8JXG - chains A and M of the 3 polymer chains in the assembly; structure by electron microscopy, 3.20 A resolution.

[Chain A]
Molecule: LDL receptor related protein 2
Source organism: Rattus norvegicus
Reference sequence: A0A0G2K9W7 (A0A0G2K9W7_RAT); residues 1-4660 here = UniProt positions 1-4660
Sequence (4660 residues; numbered 1 to 4660; the number before each row is that of its first residue):
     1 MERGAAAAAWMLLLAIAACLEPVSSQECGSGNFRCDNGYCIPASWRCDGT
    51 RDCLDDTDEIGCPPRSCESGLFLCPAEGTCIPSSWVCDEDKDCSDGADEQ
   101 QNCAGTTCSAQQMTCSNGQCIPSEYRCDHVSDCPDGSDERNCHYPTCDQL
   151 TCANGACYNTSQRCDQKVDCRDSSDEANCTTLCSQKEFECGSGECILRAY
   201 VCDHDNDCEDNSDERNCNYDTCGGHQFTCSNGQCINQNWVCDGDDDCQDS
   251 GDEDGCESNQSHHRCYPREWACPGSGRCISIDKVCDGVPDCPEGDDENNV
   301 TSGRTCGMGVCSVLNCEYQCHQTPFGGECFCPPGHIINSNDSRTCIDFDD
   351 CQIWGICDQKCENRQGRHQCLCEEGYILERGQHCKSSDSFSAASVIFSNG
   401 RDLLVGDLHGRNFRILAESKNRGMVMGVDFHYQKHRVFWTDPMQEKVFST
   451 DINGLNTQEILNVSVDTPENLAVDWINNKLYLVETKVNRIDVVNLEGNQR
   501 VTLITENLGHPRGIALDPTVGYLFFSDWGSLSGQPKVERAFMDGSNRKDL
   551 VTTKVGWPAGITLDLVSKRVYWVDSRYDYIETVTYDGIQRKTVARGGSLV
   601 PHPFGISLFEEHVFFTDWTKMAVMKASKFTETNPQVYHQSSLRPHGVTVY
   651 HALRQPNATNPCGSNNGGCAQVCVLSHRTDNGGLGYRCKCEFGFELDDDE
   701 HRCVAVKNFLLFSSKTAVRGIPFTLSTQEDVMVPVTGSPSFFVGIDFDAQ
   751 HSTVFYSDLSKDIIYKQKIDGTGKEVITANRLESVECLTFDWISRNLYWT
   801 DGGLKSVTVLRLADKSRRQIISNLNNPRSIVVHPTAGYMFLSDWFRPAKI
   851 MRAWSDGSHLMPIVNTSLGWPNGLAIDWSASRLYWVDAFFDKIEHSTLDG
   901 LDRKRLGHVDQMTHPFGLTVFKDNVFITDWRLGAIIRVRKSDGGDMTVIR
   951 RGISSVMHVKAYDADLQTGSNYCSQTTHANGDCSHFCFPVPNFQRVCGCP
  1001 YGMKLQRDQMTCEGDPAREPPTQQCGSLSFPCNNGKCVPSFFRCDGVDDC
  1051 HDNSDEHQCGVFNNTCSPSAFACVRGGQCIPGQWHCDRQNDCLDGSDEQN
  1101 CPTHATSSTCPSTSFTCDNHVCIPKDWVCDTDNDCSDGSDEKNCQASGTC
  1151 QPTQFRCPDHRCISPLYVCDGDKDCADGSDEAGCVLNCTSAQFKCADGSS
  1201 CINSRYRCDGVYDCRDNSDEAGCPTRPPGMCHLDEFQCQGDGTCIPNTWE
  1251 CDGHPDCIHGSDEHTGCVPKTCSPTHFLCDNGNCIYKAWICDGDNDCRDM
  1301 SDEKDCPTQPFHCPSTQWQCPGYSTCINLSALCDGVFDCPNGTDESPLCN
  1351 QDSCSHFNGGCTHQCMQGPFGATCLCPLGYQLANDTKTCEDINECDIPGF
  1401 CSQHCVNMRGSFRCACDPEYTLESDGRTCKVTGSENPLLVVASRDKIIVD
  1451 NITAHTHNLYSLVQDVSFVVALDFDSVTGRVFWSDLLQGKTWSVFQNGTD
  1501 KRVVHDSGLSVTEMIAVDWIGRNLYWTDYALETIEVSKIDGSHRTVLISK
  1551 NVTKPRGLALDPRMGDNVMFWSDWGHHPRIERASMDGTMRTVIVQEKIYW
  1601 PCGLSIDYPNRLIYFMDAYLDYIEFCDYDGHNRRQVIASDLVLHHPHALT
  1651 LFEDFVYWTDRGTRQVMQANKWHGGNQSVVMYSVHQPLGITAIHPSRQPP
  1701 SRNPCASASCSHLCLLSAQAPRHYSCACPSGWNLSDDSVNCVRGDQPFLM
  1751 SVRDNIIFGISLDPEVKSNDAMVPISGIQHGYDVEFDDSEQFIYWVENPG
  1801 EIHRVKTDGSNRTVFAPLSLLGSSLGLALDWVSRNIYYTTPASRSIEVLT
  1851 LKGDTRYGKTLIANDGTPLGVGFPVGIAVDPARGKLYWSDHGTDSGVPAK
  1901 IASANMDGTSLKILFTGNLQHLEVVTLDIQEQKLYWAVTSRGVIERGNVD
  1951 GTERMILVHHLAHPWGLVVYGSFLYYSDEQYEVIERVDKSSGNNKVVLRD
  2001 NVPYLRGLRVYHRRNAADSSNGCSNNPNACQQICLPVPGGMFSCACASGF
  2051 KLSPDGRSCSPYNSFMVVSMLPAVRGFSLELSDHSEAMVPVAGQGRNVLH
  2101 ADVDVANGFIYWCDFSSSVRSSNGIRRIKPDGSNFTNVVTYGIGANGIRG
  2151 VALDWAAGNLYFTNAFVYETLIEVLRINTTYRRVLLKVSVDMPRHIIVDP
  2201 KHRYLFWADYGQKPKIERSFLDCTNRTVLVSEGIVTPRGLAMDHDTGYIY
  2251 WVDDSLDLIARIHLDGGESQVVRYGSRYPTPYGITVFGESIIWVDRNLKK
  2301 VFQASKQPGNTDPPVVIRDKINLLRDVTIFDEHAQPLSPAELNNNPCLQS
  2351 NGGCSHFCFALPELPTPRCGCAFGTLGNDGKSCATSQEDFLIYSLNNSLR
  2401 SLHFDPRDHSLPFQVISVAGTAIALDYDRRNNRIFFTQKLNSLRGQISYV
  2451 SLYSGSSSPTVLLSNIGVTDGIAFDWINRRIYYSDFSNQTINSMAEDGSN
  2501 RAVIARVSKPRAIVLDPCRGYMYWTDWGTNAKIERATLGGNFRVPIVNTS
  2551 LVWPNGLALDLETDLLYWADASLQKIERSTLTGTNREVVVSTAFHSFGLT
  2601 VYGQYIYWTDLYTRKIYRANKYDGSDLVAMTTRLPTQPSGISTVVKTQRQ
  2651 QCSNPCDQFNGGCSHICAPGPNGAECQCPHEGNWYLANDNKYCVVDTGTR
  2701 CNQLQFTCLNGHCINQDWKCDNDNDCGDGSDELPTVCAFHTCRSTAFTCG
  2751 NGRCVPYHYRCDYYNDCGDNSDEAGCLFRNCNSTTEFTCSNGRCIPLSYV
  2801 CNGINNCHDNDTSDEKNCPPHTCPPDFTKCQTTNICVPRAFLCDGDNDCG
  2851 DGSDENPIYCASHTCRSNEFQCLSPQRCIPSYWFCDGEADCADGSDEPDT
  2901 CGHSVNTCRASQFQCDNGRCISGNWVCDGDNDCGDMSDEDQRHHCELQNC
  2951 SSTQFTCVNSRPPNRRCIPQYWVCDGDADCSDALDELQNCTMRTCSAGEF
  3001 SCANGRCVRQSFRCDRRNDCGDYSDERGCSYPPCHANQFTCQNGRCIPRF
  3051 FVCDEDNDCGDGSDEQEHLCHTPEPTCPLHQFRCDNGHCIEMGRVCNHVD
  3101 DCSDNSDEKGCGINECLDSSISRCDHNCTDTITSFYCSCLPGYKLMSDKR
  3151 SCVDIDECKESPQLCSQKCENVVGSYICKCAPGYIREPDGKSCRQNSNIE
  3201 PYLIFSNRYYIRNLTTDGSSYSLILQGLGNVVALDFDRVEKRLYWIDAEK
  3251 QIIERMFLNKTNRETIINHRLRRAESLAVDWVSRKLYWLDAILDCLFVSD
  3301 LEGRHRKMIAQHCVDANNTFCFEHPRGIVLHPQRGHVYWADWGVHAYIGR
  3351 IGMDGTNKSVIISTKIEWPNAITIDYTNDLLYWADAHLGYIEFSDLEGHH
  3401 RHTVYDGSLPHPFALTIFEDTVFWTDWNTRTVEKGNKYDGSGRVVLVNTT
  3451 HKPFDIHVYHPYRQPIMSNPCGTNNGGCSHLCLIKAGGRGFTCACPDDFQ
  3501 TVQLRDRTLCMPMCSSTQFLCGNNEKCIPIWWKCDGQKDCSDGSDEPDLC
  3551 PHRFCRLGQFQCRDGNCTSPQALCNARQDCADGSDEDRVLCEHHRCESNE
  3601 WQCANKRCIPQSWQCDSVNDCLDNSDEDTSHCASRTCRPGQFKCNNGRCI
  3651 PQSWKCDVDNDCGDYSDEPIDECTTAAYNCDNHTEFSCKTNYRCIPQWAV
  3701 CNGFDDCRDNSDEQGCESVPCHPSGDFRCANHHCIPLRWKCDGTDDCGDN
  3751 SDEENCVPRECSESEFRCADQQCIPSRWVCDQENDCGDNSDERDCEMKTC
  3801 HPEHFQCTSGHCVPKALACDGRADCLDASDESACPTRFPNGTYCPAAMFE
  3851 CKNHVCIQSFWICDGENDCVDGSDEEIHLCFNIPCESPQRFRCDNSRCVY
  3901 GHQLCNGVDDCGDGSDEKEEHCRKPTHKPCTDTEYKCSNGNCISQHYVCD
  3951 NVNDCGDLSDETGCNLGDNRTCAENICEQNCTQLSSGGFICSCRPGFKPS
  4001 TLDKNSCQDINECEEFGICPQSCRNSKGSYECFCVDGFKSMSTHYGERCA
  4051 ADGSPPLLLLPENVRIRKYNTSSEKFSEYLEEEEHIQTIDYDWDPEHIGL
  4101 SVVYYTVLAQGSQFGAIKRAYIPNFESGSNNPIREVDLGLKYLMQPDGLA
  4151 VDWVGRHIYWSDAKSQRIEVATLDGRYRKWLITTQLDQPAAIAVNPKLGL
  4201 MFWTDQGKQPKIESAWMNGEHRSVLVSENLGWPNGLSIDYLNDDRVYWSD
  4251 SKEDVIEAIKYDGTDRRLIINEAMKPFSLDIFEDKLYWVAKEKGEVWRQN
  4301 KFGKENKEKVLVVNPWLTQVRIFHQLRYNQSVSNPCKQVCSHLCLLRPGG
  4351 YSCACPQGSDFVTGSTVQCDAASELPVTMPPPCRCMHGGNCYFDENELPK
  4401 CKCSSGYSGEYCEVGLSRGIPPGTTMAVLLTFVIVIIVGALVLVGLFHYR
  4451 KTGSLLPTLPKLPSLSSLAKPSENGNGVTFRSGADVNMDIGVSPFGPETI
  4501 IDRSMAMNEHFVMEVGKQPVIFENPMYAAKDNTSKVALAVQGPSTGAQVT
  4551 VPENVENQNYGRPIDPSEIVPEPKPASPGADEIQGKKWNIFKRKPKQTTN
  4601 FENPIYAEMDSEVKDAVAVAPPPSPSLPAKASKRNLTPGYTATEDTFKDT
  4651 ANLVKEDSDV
Disordered / not traced: 1-1223, 1270-2860, 3929-4660
Disulfides: Cys1231-Cys1244, Cys1238-Cys1257, Cys1251-Cys1267, Cys2865-Cys2878, Cys2872-Cys2891, Cys2885-Cys2901, Cys2908-Cys2920, Cys2915-Cys2933, Cys2927-Cys2945, Cys2950-Cys2967, Cys2957-Cys2980, Cys2974-Cys2990, Cys2995-Cys3007, Cys3002-Cys3020, Cys3014-Cys3029, Cys3034-Cys3046, Cys3041-Cys3059, Cys3053-Cys3070, Cys3077-Cys3089, Cys3084-Cys3102, Cys3096-Cys3111, Cys3116-Cys3128, Cys3124-Cys3137, Cys3139-Cys3152, Cys3158-Cys3169, Cys3165-Cys3178, Cys3180-Cys3193, Cys3313-Cys3321, Cys3471-Cys3482, Cys3478-Cys3493, Cys3495-Cys3510, Cys3514-Cys3527, Cys3521-Cys3540, Cys3534-Cys3550, Cys3555-Cys3567, Cys3562-Cys3580, Cys3574-Cys3591, Cys3596-Cys3608, Cys3603-Cys3621, Cys3615-Cys3632, Cys3637-Cys3649, Cys3644-Cys3662, Cys3656-Cys3673, Cys3680-Cys3694, Cys3688-Cys3707, Cys3701-Cys3716, Cys3721-Cys3734, Cys3729-Cys3747, Cys3741-Cys3756, Cys3761-Cys3773, Cys3768-Cys3786, Cys3780-Cys3795, Cys3800-Cys3812, Cys3807-Cys3825, Cys3819-Cys3834, Cys3844-Cys3856, Cys3851-Cys3869, Cys3863-Cys3880, Cys3885-Cys3898, Cys3893-Cys3911, Cys3905-Cys3922
Covalently attached groups: 2-acetamido-2-deoxy-alpha-D-galactopyranose (A2G) linked to Thr1225, Thr3799, Thr3836; N-acetylglucosamine (NAG) linked to Asn3127, Asn3213, Asn3259, Asn3317, Asn3448, Asn3566, Asn3682, Asn3840; glycan linked to Asn3357
Metal / ion sites: Ca2+ site 1: Trp1249, Asp1252, His1254, Asp1256, Asp1262, Glu1263; Ca2+ site 2: Trp2883, Asp2886, Glu2888, Asp2890, Asp2896, Glu2897; Ca2+ site 3: Trp2925, Asp2928, Asp2930, Asp2932, Asp2938, Glu2939; Ca2+ site 4: Trp2972, Asp2975, Asp2977, Asp2979, Asp2985, Glu2986; Ca2+ site 5: Phe3012, Asp3015, Arg3017, Asp3019, Asp3025, Glu3026; Ca2+ site 6: Phe3051, Asp3054, Asp3056, Asp3058, Asp3064, Glu3065; Ca2+ site 7: Arg3094, Asn3097, Val3099, Asp3101, Glu3108; Ca2+ site 8: Asp3154, Ile3155, Glu3157, Asn3171, Val3172, Gly3174, Ser3175; Ca2+ site 9: Ala3291, Asp3294, Glu3323; Ca2+ site 10: Val3344, Glu3367; Ca2+ site 11: Ala3386, Pro3410; Ca2+ site 12: Trp3532, Asp3535, Gln3537, Asp3539, Asp3545, Glu3546; 9 more Ca2+ sites not listed
Small-molecule neighbours: 2-acetamido-2-deoxy-alpha-D-galactopyranose (A2G): Thr3636, Cys3637, Arg3638

[Chain M]
Molecule: unclear peptide
Source organism: Rattus norvegicus
Sequence (5 residues; numbered 1 to 5; the number before each row is that of its first residue; X marks 4 residues of unknown identity (built as UNK)):
     1 XXNXX

[Interface between chain A and chain M]
Residue-residue contacts (7):
  Arg3326(A) - Asn3(M)  hydrogen bond (side chain-backbone)
  Trp3342(A) - Asn3(M)
  Trp3368(A) - Asn3(M)
  Asn3370(A) - Asn3(M)  hydrogen bond
  Ala3386(A) - Asn3(M)
  His3411(A) - Asn3(M)  hydrogen bond
  Trp3427(A) - Asn3(M)
Other interface residues (no listed pair), chain A (11 interface residues in all): Val3232, Pro3736, Arg3738, Trp3739

[Summary]
Chain A and chain M form an interface of 11 and 1 residues respectively; the contacts include 3 hydrogen
bonds. Among the polar pairs are Arg3326(A)-Asn3(M), Asn3370(A)-Asn3(M) and His3411(A)-Asn3(M). Ligands of
chain A: 2-acetamido-2-deoxy-alpha-D-galactopyranose.
Here chain A is LDL receptor related protein 2 and chain M is unclear peptide, both from Rattus norvegicus.
Entry 8JXG (rat megalin RAP complex bodyB) was determined by electron microscopy (same publication as 8JUT,
8JUU, 8JX8, 8JX9, 8JXA, 8JXB and 5 further entries).
